Entry 6Y9V (electron microscopy, 6.90 A resolution (low resolution: residue-level contacts below are approximate; hydrogen-bond / salt-bridge calls are withheld)); this record covers chains G and k of the 13 polymer chains in the assembly.

[Chain G (and k)]
Name: Gag-Pol polyprotein
Organism: Human immunodeficiency virus 1
Notes: EC 3.4.23.16, 2.7.7.49, 2.7.7.7, 3.1.26.13, 3.1.13.2, 2.7.7.-, 3.1.-.-; chain k of this document is another copy of the same molecule, construct and numbering; everything in this record applies to it too
Reference sequence: P0C6F2 (POL_HV1LW); residues 1-220 here correspond to UniProt positions 133-352 (UniProt number = residue number + 132)
Sequence (220 residues; row label = number of the first residue in the row):
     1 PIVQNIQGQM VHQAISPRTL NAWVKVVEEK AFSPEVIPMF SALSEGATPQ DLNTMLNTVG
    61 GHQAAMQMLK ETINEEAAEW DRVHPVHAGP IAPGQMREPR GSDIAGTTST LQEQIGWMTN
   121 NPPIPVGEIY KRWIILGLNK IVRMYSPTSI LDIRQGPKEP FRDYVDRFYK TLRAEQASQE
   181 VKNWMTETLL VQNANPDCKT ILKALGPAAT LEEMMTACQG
Swiss-Prot annotation at these positions:
  - region: Asn-57 to Gln-95 (Interaction with human PPIA/CYPA and NUP153)
  - site: Gly-89, Pro-90 (Cis/trans isomerization of proline peptide bond)
Disulfide bonds: Cys-198/Cys-218

[How chain G and chain k interact]
Residue-residue contacts (28):
  Ile-6(G) with Asn-5(k); Gln-9(k); Val-11(k)
  Gln-7(G) with Asn-5(k); Gln-7(k); Gln-9(k)
  Arg-18(G) with Arg-18(k)
  Glu-35(G) with Thr-58(k)
  Pro-38(G) with Thr-58(k)
  Ala-42(G) with Ile-15(k); Leu-20(k); Thr-54(k)
  Leu-43(G) with Pro-17(k)
  Glu-45(G) with Ala-14(k); Ile-15(k); Gln-50(k)
  Arg-162(G) with Met-144(k)
  Asp-166(G) with His-62(k); Gln-63(k)
  Tyr-169(G) with Gln-63(k); Ala-64(k)
  Arg-173(G) with Asn-57(k); Val-59(k); Gly-60(k); Gln-63(k)
  Leu-211(G) with Ala-64(k)
  Glu-212(G) with Met-68(k)
  Met-215(G) with Met-144(k)
Interface residues without a listed pair, chain G (21 interface residues in all): Gln-4, Thr-19, Ala-22, Met-39, Val-165, Lys-170
Interface residues without a listed pair, chain k (24 interface residues in all): Asn-21, Ala-65, Gln-67, Tyr-145

[Overview]
The interface between chain G and chain k involves 21 residues on one side and 24 on the other.
Both chains are Gag-Pol polyprotein (Human immunodeficiency virus 1). Entry 6Y9V (Structure of the native
full-length HIV-1 capsid protein in complex with Cyclophilin A from helical assembly ...) was determined by
electron microscopy together with 6Y9W, 6Y9X, 6Y9Y, 6Y9Z and 6ZDJ from the same study.
